Entry 8QV2 (electron microscopy, 9.20 A resolution (very low resolution: no residue pairs are listed; an interface is given only as per-side residue counts)); this record covers chains Ad and Bd of the 90 polymer chains in the assembly.

# Chain Ad
Molecule: Tubulin alpha-1 chain
From: Saccharomyces cerevisiae
UniProt: P09733 (TBA1_YEAST); numbering as in UniProt (aligned over 1-447)
Sequence (447 residues; row label = number of the first residue in the row):
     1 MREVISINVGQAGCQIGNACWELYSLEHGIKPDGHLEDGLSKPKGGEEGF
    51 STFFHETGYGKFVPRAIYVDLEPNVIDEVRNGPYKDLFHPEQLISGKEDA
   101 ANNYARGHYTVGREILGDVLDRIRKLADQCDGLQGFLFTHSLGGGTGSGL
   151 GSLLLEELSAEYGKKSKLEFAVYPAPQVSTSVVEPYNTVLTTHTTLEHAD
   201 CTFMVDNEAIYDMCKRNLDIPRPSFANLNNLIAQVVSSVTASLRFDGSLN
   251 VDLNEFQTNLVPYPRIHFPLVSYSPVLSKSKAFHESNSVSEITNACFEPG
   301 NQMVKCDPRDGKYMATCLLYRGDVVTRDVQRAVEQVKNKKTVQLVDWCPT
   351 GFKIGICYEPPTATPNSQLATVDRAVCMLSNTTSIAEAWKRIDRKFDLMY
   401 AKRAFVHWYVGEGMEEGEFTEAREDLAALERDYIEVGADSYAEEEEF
Unresolved in the structure: 441-447

# Chain Bd
Molecule: Tubulin beta chain
From: Saccharomyces cerevisiae
UniProt: A0A6A5PXT5 (A0A6A5PXT5_YEASX); residues 1-457 here = UniProt positions 1-457
Sequence (457 residues; row label = number of the first residue in the row):
     1 MREIIHISTGQCGNQIGAAFWETICGEHGLDFNGTYHGHDDIQKERLNVY
    51 FNEASSGKWVPRSINVDLEPGTIDAVRNSAIGNLFRPDNYIFGQSSAGNV
   101 WAKGHYTEGAELVDSVMDVIRREAEGCDSLQGFQITHSLGGGTGSGMGTL
   151 LISKIREEFPDRMMATFSVLPSPKTSDTVVEPYNATLSVHQLVEHSDETF
   201 CIDNEALYDICQRTLKLNQPSYGDLNNLVSSVMSGVTTSLRYPGQLNSDL
   251 RKLAVNLVPFPRLHFFMVGYAPLTAIGSQSFRSLTVPELTQQMFDAKNMM
   301 AAADPRNGRYLTVAAFFRGKVSVKEVEDEMHKVQSKNSDYFVEWIPNNVQ
   351 TAVCSVAPQGLDMAATFIANSTSIQELFKRVGDQFSAMFKRKAFLHWYTS
   401 EGMDELEFSEAESNMNDLVSEYQQYQEATVEDDEEVDENGDFGAPQNQDE
   451 PITENFE
Unresolved in the structure: 428-457

# Interface between chain Ad and chain Bd
At this resolution (9 A) residue pairs are not listed: 25 residues of chain Ad and 33 of chain Bd lie at the interface.

# In short
25 residues of chain Ad face 33 of chain Bd across their interface.
Chain Ad is Tubulin alpha-1 chain and chain Bd is Tubulin beta chain, both from Saccharomyces cerevisiae; the
structure, Structure of the native y-Tubulin Ring Complex (yTuRC) capping microtubule minus ends at the
spindle pole ..., was determined by electron microscopy, deposited together with 8QV0, 8QV3 and 8QRY.
